1WTQ - chains C and A of the 3 polymer chains in the assembly; structure by X-ray diffraction, 1.70 A resolution.

[Chain C]
Molecule: 8-nt DNA strand
Sequence (8 nucleotides; numbered 109 to 116; the number before each row is that of its first residue):
   109 GTAATTAC

[Chain A]
Protein: DNA-binding proteins 7a/7b/7d
From: Sulfolobus acidocaldarius
UniProt: P13123 (DN71_SULAC); residues 1-66 here correspond to UniProt positions 0-65 (UniProt number = residue number - 1)
Chain sequence (66 residues; row label = number of the first residue in the row):
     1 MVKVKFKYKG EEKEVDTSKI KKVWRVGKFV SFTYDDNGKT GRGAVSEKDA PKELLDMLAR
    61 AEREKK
Disordered / not traced: 1, 66
Sequence notes: engineered mutation Phe-29 (Met28 in P13123)
From the paper describing this entry:
  - binding site for the 8-nt DNA strand (chain C): Phe-29
  - binding site for the 8-nt DNA strand: Trp-24, Val-26, Arg-42
  - mutagenesis - M29F: decreased binding to the 8-nt DNA strand (chain C)

[How chain C and chain A interact]
Contacting residue pairs - 15 pairs, chain C then chain A:
  DA111(C) / Lys-9(A)  phosphate contact
  DA111(C) / Arg-42(A)  base contact
  DA112(C) / Tyr-8(A)  sugar contact
  DA112(C) / Lys-9(A)  salt bridge to the phosphate
  DT113(C) / Tyr-8(A)  phosphate contact
  DT113(C) / Lys-9(A)  hydrogen bond to the phosphate
  DT113(C) / Phe-29(A)  base contact
  DT113(C) / Ser-31(A)  base contact
  DT113(C) / Ala-44(A)  sugar contact
  DT114(C) / Phe-29(A)  sugar contact
  DT114(C) / Ser-46(A)  phosphate contact
  DA115(C) / Lys-28(A)  phosphate contact
  DA115(C) / Ser-46(A)  phosphate contact
  DA115(C) / Lys-48(A)  phosphate contact
  DC116(C) / Lys-28(A)  salt bridge to the phosphate
Other interface residues (no listed pair), chain A (12 interface residues in all): Lys-7, Gly-10, Val-45

[Overview]
The interface between chain C and chain A involves 6 residues on one side and 12 on the other, with 1 hydrogen
bond and 2 salt bridges. Among the polar pairs are DT113(C)/Lys-9(A), DA112(C)/Lys-9(A) and
DC116(C)/Lys-28(A). The paper reports a binding site for the 8-nt DNA strand at Trp-24(A), Val-26(A) and
Arg-42(A); M29F of chain A reduces binding to the 8-nt DNA strand (chain C).
Here chain C is an 8-nt DNA strand and chain A is DNA-binding proteins 7a/7b/7d (Sulfolobus acidocaldarius).
Entry 1WTQ (Hyperthermophile chromosomal protein SAC7D single mutant M29F in complex with DNA GTAATTAC) was
determined by X-ray diffraction together with 1WTO, 1WTR, 1WTV, 1WTX and 1XYI from the same study.
